4GLN - chains D and E of the 4 polymer chains in the assembly; structure by X-ray diffraction, 1.60 A resolution.

== Chain D ==
Protein: D-RFX001
Chain sequence (56 residues; each row starts with the number of its first residue):
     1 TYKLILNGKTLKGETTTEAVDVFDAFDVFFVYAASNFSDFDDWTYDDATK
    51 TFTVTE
Modified / non-standard residues: T1, T10, T15, T16, T17, T44, T49, T51, T53, T55 (D-threonine; DTH); Y2, Y32, Y45 (D-tyrosine; DTY); K3, K9, K12, K50 (D-lysine; DLY); L4, L6, L11 (D-leucine; DLE); I5 (D-isoleucine; DIL); N7, N36 (D-asparagine; DSG); E14, E18, E56 (D-glutamic acid; DGL); A19, A25, A33, A34, A48 (D-alanine; DAL); V20, V22, V28, V31, V54 (D-valine; DVA); D21, D24, D27, D39, D41, D42, D46, D47 (D-aspartic acid; DAS); F23, F26, F29, F30, F37, F40, F52 (D-phenylalanine; DPN); S35, S38 (D-serine; DSN); W43 (D-tryptophan; DTR)

== Chain E ==
Protein: Vascular endothelial growth factor A
UniProtKB: P15692 (VEGFA_HUMAN); residues 1-102 here correspond to UniProt positions 34-135 (UniProt number = residue number + 33)
Chain sequence (102 residues; row label = number of the first residue in the row):
     1 GQNHHEVVKFMDVYQRSYCHPIETLVDIFQEYPDEIEYIFKPSCVPLMRC
    51 GGCCNDEGLECVPTEESNITMQIMRIKPHQGQHIGEMSFLQHNKCECRPK
   101 KD
Disordered / not traced: 1-5, 101-102
Disulfide bonds: C19-C61, C50-C95, C54-C97

== How chain D and chain E interact ==
Contacting residue pairs (13):
  V22(D) with Q15(E)
  F23(D) with Y14(E); Q15(E); Y18(E); N55(E), hydrogen bond (backbone-side chain)
  F26(D) with F10(E); Y14(E); N55(E)
  D27(D) with N55(E)
  W43(D) with F10(E); M11(E)
  Y45(D) with M11(E)
  F52(D) with M11(E)
Other interface residues (no listed pair), chain D (8 interface residues in all): T44
The authors on this interface:
  - specific contacts: N55(E)-F23(D) (hydrogen bond)

== Summary ==
Chain D and chain E form an interface of 8 and 6 residues respectively, with 1 hydrogen bond. The
hydrogen-bonded pair is F23(D)-N55(E). The paper describes a hydrogen bond between N55(E) and F23(D).
Chain D is D-RFX001 and chain E is Vascular endothelial growth factor A; the structure, Crystal Structure of
Chemically Synthesized Heterochiral {D-Protein Antagonist plus VEGF-A} Protein Complex in space group P21/n,
was determined by X-ray diffraction (same publication as 4GLS and 4GLU).
